PDB entry 8DNO | electron microscopy, 3.40 A resolution | chains B and C of the 4 polymer chains in the assembly

# Chain B (and C)
Molecule: Retinal dehydrogenase 1
Source organism: Homo sapiens
Notes: chain C of this document is another copy of the same molecule, construct and numbering; everything in this record applies to it too
UniProtKB: V9HW83 (V9HW83_HUMAN); numbering as in UniProt (aligned over 1-501)
Chain sequence (501 residues; each row starts with the number of its first residue):
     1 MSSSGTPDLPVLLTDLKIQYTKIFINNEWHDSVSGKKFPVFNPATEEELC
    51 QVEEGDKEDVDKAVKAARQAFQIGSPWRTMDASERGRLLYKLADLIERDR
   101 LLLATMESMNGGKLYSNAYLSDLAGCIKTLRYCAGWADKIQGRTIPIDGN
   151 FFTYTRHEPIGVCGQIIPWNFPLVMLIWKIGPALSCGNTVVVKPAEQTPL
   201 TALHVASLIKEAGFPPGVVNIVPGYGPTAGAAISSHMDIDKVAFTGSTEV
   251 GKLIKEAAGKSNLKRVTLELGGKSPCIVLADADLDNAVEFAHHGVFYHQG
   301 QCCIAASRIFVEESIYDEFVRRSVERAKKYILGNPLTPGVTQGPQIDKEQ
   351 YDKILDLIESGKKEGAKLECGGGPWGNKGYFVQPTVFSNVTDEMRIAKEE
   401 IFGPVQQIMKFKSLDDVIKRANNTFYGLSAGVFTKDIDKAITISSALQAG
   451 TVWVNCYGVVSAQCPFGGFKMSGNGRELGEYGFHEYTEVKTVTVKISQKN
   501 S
Disordered / not traced: 1-8
Differences from the reference sequence: conflict S121 (Asn in V9HW83)

# Chain B / chain C interface
Contacting residue pairs - 71 pairs, chain B then chain C:
  Q72(B) with N500(C)
  I73(B) with Q498(C); N500(C)
  G74(B) with Q498(C), hydrogen bond (backbone-side chain); N500(C), hydrogen bond (backbone-side chain)
  W77(B) with S501(C)
  R78(B) with K499(C); N500(C); S501(C), hydrogen bond (side chain-backbone)
  T79(B) with Q498(C); K499(C); N500(C)
  D81(B) with D148(C); G149(C), hydrogen bond (side chain-backbone); K499(C), salt bridge
  S83(B) with D148(C), hydrogen bond
  R85(B) with S501(C)
  D138(B) with P146(C)
  I140(B) with P146(C)
  Q141(B) with R143(C); T144(C); I145(C); P146(C)
  G142(B) with G142(C); R143(C); T144(C), hydrogen bond (backbone-side chain)
  R143(B) with Q141(C); G142(C); R143(C); T144(C)
  T144(B) with Q141(C); G142(C), hydrogen bond (side chain-backbone); R143(C); T155(C), hydrogen bond (side chain-backbone)
  I145(B) with Q141(C)
  P146(B) with D138(C); I140(C); Q141(C)
  D148(B) with D81(C); S83(C), hydrogen bond
  G149(B) with D81(C), hydrogen bond (backbone-side chain)
  F152(B) with Y154(C), hydrophobic
  Y154(B) with F152(C), hydrophobic
  T155(B) with T144(C), hydrogen bond (backbone-side chain)
  R156(B) with N500(C)
  E158(B) with S501(C)
  P159(B) with S501(C)
  K435(B) with I437(C)
  D436(B) with I437(C)
  I437(B) with K435(C); D436(C); I437(C); A440(C), hydrophobic
  A440(B) with I437(C), hydrophobic
  Q498(B) with I73(C); G74(C), hydrogen bond (side chain-backbone); T79(C)
  K499(B) with R78(C); T79(C); D81(C), salt bridge
  N500(B) with Q72(C); I73(C); G74(C), hydrogen bond (side chain-backbone); R78(C); T79(C); R156(C)
  S501(B) with W77(C); R78(C), hydrogen bond (backbone-side chain); R85(C); E158(C); P159(C)
Interface residues without a listed pair, chain B (39 interface residues in all): S75, M80, A82, A137, K139, T434
Interface residues without a listed pair, chain C (39 interface residues in all): S75, M80, A82, A137, K139, T434

# In short
Chain B and chain C each contribute 39 residues to their interface, with 14 hydrogen bonds and 2 salt bridges.
Polar pairs include D81(B)-K499(C), G74(B)-Q498(C) and G74(B)-N500(C).
Both chains are Retinal dehydrogenase 1 (Homo sapiens). Entry 8DNO (Human Brain Aldehyde Dehydrogenase 1
family, member A1) was determined by electron microscopy (same publication as 8DNP and 8DNU).
